Entry 6CQR (X-ray diffraction, 3.04 A resolution); this record covers chains A and C of the 5 polymer chains in the assembly.

Chain A:
Molecule: HLA class II histocompatibility antigen, DR alpha chain
Source organism: Homo sapiens
UniProtKB: P01903 (DRA_HUMAN); residues 1-182 here correspond to UniProt positions 26-207 (UniProt number = residue number + 25)
Amino-acid sequence (182 residues; row label = number of the first residue in the row):
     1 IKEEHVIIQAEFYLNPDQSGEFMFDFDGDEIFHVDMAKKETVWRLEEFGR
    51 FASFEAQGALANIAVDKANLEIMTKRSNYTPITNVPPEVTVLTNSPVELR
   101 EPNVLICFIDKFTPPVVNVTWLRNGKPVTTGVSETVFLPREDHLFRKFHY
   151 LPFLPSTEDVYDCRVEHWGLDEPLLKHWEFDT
Unresolved in the structure: 1-2, 182
Construct notes: conflict Thr182 (Ala207 in P01903)
Curated features (UniProtKB/Swiss-Prot):
  - region: Glu179 to Asp181 (Connecting peptide)
  - site: Gln9 (Self- and pathogen-derived peptide antigen), Gly49 (Self-peptide antigen), Phe51 (Self- and pathogen-derived peptide antigen), Ala52 (Self-peptide antigen), Ser53 (Self- and pathogen-derived peptide antigen), Glu55 (Pathogen-derived peptide antigen), Asn62 (Self- and pathogen-derived peptide antigen), Asn69 (Pathogen-derived peptide antigen), Arg76 (Self- and pathogen-derived peptide antigen)
  - glycosylation (N-linked (GlcNAc...) asparagine): Asn78, Asn118
Cystine bridges: Cys107-Cys163
Covalent attachments: N-acetylglucosamine (NAG) linked to Asn118

Chain C:
Molecule: Peptide from Capsid protein p24
UniProtKB: P04591 (GAG_HV1H2); residues 89-101 here correspond to UniProt positions 299-311 (UniProt number = residue number + 210)
Amino-acid sequence (13 residues; numbered 89 to 101; the number before each row is that of its first residue):
    89 RFYKTLRAEQASQ

How chain A and chain C interact:
Residue-residue contacts (31; chain A residue first):
  Gln9(A) with Thr93(C); Leu94(C), hydrogen bond (side chain-backbone)
  Phe22(A) with Thr93(C)
  Phe24(A) with Lys92(C)
  Ile31(A) with Tyr91(C)
  Phe32(A) with Tyr91(C), hydrophobic
  Ala52(A) with Arg89(C)
  Ser53(A) with Arg89(C), hydrogen bond (backbone-backbone); Phe90(C); Tyr91(C), hydrogen bond (backbone-backbone)
  Phe54(A) with Phe90(C); Tyr91(C); Thr93(C)
  Glu55(A) with Phe90(C)
  Gly58(A) with Thr93(C)
  Ala61(A) with Arg95(C)
  Asn62(A) with Thr93(C); Leu94(C), hydrogen bond (side chain-backbone); Arg95(C); Ala96(C), hydrogen bond (side chain-backbone)
  Val65(A) with Ala96(C); Glu97(C); Gln98(C)
  Asn69(A) with Glu97(C), hydrogen bond (side chain-backbone); Gln98(C); Ala99(C), hydrogen bond (side chain-backbone)
  Ile72(A) with Gln98(C); Ala99(C); Ser100(C); Gln101(C)
  Arg76(A) with Ser100(C), hydrogen bond (side chain-backbone)
Interface residues without a listed pair, chain A (21 interface residues in all): Glu11, Trp43, Ala59, Asp66, Ala68

Summary:
21 residues of chain A face 13 of chain C across their interface, with 8 hydrogen bonds. Polar pairs include
Gln9(A)-Leu94(C), Asn62(A)-Leu94(C) and Asn62(A)-Ala96(C). Covalently linked N-acetylglucosamine: at
Asn118(A).
Chain A is HLA class II histocompatibility antigen, DR alpha chain (Homo sapiens) and chain C is Peptide from
Capsid protein p24; the structure, Crystal structure of F24 TCR -DR1-RQ13 peptide complex, was determined by
X-ray diffraction together with 6CPH, 6CPL, 6CPN, 6CPO, 6CQJ, 6CQL, 6CQN and 6CQQ from the same study.
